Entry 8VCA (X-ray diffraction, 2.30 A resolution); this record covers chain A.

== Chain A ==
Molecule: Carboxylesterase 15
Source organism: Arabidopsis thaliana
Notes: EC 3.1.1.-
UniProt: Q9FG13 (CXE15_ARATH); numbering as in UniProt (aligned over 1-329)
Sequence (329 residues; numbered 1 to 329; the number before each row is that of its first residue):
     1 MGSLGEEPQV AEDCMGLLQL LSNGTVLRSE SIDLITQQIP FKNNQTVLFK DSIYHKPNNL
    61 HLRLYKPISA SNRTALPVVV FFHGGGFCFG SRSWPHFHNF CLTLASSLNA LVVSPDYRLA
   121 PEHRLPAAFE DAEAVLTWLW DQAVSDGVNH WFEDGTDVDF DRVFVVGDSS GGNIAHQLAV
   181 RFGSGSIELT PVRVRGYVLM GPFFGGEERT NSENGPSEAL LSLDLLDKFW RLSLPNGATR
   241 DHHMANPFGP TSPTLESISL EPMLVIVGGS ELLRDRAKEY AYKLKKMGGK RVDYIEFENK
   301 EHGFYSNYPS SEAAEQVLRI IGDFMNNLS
Disordered / not traced: 1-7, 39-40
UniProt features mapped onto this chain:
  - motif: H83 to G85 (Involved in the stabilization of the negatively charged intermediate by the formation of the oxyanion hole)
  - active site: S169 (Nucleophile), E271, H302
  - binding site ((-)-2'-epi-GR24): G85, G86, S169, S170
  - mutagenesis: S169 (S169A: Abolishes the hydrolysis of the synthetic pro-fluorescent probe Yoshimulactone Green (YLG), commonly used for the measurement of SL hydrolysis), E271 (E271A: Abolishes the hydrolysis of the synthetic pro-fluorescent probe Yoshimulactone Green (YLG), commonly used for the measurement of SL hydrolysis)
From the paper describing this entry:
  - catalytic residues: S169, E271, H302
  - catalytic residues: H83 to G86 (by similarity / conservation)
  - contacts within the chain: E271-H302
  - conformationally variable residues (loop rearrangement, side-chain flip): F89, G215 to S222 (from molecular simulation)

== In short ==
Curated annotation (UniProt) lists 3 active-site residues, 4 (-)-2'-epi-GR24-binding residues and 2
mutagenesis sites. From the paper: catalytic residues S169, E271 and H302 among others; conformational
variability at F89 and G215.
Chain A is Carboxylesterase 15 (Arabidopsis thaliana); the structure, Crystal Structure of plant
Carboxylesterase 15, was determined by X-ray diffraction (same publication as 8VCD and 8VCE).
